PDB entry 3HR2 | fiber diffraction, 5.16 A resolution (low resolution: residue-level contacts below are approximate; hydrogen-bond / salt-bridge calls are withheld) | chains A and C of the 3 polymer chains in the assembly

[Chain A (and C)]
Name: Collagen alpha-1(I) chain
From: Rattus norvegicus
Notes: chain C of this document is another copy of the same molecule, construct and numbering; everything in this record applies to it too
UniProt: P02454 (CO1A1_RAT); residues 1-1056 here correspond to UniProt positions 152-1207 (UniProt number = residue number + 151)
Amino-acid sequence (1056 residues; numbered 1 to 1056; the number before each row is that of its first residue):
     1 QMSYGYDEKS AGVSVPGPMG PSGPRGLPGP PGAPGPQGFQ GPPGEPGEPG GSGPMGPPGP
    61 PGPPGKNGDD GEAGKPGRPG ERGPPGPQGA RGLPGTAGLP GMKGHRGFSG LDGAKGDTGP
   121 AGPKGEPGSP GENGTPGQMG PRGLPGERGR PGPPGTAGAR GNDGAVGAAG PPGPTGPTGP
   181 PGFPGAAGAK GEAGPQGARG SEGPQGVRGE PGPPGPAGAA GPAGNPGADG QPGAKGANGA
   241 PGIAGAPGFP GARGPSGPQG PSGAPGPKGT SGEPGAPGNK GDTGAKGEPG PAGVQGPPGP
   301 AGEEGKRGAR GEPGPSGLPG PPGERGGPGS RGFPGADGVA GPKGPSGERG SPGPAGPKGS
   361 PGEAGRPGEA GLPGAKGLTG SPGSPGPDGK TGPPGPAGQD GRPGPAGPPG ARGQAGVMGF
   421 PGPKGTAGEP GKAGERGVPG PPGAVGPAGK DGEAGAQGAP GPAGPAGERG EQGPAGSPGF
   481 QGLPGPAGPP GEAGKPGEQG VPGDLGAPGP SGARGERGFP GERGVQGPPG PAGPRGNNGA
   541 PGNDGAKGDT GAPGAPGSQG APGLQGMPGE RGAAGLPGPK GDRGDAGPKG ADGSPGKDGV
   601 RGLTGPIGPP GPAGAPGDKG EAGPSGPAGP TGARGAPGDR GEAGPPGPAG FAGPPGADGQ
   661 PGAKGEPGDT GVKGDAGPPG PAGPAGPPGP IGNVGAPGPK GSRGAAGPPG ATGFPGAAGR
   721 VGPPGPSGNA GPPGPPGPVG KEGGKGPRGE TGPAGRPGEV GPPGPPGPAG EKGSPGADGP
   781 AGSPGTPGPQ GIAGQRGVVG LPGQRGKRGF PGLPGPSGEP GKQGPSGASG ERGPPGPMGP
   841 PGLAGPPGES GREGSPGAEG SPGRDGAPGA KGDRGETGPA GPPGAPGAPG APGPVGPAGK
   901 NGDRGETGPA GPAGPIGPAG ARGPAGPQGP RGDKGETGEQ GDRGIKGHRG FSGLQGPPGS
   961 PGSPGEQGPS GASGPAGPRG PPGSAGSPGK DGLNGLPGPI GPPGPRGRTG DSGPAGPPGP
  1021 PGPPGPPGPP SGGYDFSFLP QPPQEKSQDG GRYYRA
Not modelled in the structure: 1055-1056
Modified residues: P28, P31, P34, P43, P46, P49, P61, P64, P79, P85, P94, P100, P127, P130, P136, P145, P151, P154, P172, P181, P184, P211, P214, P226, P232, P241, P247, P250, P265, P274, P277, P289, P298, P313, P319, P322, P328, P334, P352, P361, P367, P373, P382, P385, P394, P403, P409, P421, P430, P439, P442, P460, P478, P484, P490, P496, P502, P508, P520, P529, P541, P553, P556, P562, P568, P577, P610, P616, P637, P646, P655, P661, P667, P679, P688, P697, P709, P715, P724, P733, P736, P757, P763, P766, P775, P784, P802, P811, P814, P820, P835, P841, P847, P856, P862, P868, P883, P886, P889, P958, P961, P964, P982, P988, P997, P1002, P1003, P1018, P1021, P1024, P1027 (4-hydroxyproline; HYP); K103, K700, K934, K946 (5-hydroxylysine; LYZ)
UniProt features mapped onto this chain:
  - region: Q1 to P16 (Nonhelical region (N-terminal)), G1025 to D1035 (Major antigenic determinant (of neutral salt-extracted rat skin collagen)), S1031 to A1056 (Nonhelical region (C-terminal))
  - motif (Cell attachment site): R583 to D585, R931 to D933
  - modified residue: Q1 (Pyrrolidone carboxylic acid), K9 (Allysine), S10 (Phosphoserine), P28 (4-hydroxyproline), P31 (4-hydroxyproline), P34 (4-hydroxyproline), P43 (4-hydroxyproline), P46 (4-hydroxyproline), P49 (4-hydroxyproline), P64 (4-hydroxyproline), P79 (4-hydroxyproline), P85 (4-hydroxyproline), P94 (4-hydroxyproline), P100 (4-hydroxyproline), S109 (Phosphoserine), P127 (4-hydroxyproline), P130 (4-hydroxyproline), P136 (4-hydroxyproline), P145 (4-hydroxyproline), P151 (4-hydroxyproline) and 100 more in UniProt

[Chain A / chain C interface]
Residue-residue contacts (172; chain A residue first):
  G29(A) with G26(C)
  G32(A) with G29(C)
  P34(A) with G32(C)
  P36(A) with P34(C)
  Q37(A) with G35(C)
  G53(A) with G51(C)
  M55(A) with G53(C)
  G59(A) with P58(C)
  G77(A) with G74(C)
  G98(A) with A97(C)
  P100(A) with G98(C)
  S109(A) with G107(C)
  G110(A) with G107(C); F108(C)
  G119(A) with T118(C)
  P130(A) with G128(C)
  N133(A) with G131(C)
  G137(A) with G134(C)
  G140(A) with P136(C)
  R142(A) with M139(C)
  G149(A) with P145(C)
  G152(A) with G149(C)
  P154(A) with G152(C)
  G158(A) with G155(C)
  G164(A) with D163(C)
  G167(A) with V166(C)
  G173(A) with P172(C)
  G176(A) with T175(C)
  G182(A) with P181(C)
  G185(A) with P184(C)
  A186(A) with P184(C)
  G188(A) with A187(C)
  G191(A) with K190(C)
  G194(A) with A193(C)
  G197(A) with Q196(C)
  G209(A) with R208(C)
  G218(A) with A217(C)
  G224(A) with A223(C)
  G233(A) with P232(C)
  N238(A) with K235(C)
  P241(A) with G239(C)
  G242(A) with G239(C); P241(C)
  G245(A) with I243(C)
  G251(A) with G248(C); F249(C)
  A252(A) with P250(C)
  R253(A) with G251(C)
  G254(A) with A252(C)
  G260(A) with G257(C)
  K268(A) with G266(C)
  G269(A) with K268(C)
  D282(A) with G281(C)
  T283(A) with G281(C)
  G293(A) with G290(C)
  Q295(A) with G293(C)
  G302(A) with G299(C)
  G311(A) with G308(C)
  G314(A) with G311(C)
  P322(A) with G320(C)
  R325(A) with G323(C)
  G329(A) with G326(C)
  P334(A) with G332(C)
  G335(A) with P334(C)
  G344(A) with G341(C)
  P345(A) with K343(C)
  G347(A) with S346(C)
  G353(A) with P352(C)
  P354(A) with P352(C)
  G365(A) with A364(C)
  G374(A) with L372(C); P373(C)
  A375(A) with P373(C)
  G389(A) with G386(C)
  G392(A) with D388(C); G389(C)
  G401(A) with G398(C)
  A415(A) with G413(C)
  G416(A) with Q414(C); A415(C)
  G419(A) with M418(C)
  P421(A) with G419(C)
  G422(A) with P421(C)
  G440(A) with P439(C)
  G443(A) with G440(C)
  G455(A) with G452(C)
  G458(A) with A454(C)
  G461(A) with G458(C)
  A463(A) with P460(C)
  G464(A) with P460(C)
  A466(A) with A463(C)
  G476(A) with G473(C)
  G482(A) with Q481(C)
  Q499(A) with G497(C)
  G515(A) with G512(C)
  G521(A) with F519(C)
  G527(A) with G524(C)
  G530(A) with G527(C)
  G533(A) with G530(C)
  G554(A) with G551(C)
  Q565(A) with G563(C)
  G569(A) with P568(C)
  G575(A) with G572(C)
  P577(A) with G575(C)
  G578(A) with G575(C); L576(C); P577(C)
  D585(A) with R583(C)
  G593(A) with G590(C)
  G599(A) with G596(C); K597(C)
  G611(A) with G608(C)
  G614(A) with G611(C)
  K619(A) with G617(C)
  G620(A) with D618(C)
  G638(A) with A636(C)
  G653(A) with A649(C); G650(C)
  G656(A) with A652(C)
  G659(A) with P655(C)
  G662(A) with G659(C)
  G665(A) with P661(C)
  G686(A) with A685(C)
  G695(A) with V694(C)
  S702(A) with K700(C)
  G704(A) with R703(C)
  G707(A) with A706(C)
  G713(A) with G710(C); A711(C)
  R748(A) with G746(C)
  G761(A) with G758(C); E759(C)
  G764(A) with V760(C); G761(C)
  G770(A) with G767(C)
  K772(A) with G770(C)
  G773(A) with G770(C)
  G812(A) with G809(C); F810(C)
  S826(A) with G824(C)
  G857(A) with G854(C)
  G860(A) with G857(C)
  P862(A) with G860(C)
  G866(A) with P862(C); G863(C)
  G872(A) with G869(C)
  G875(A) with G872(C)
  G878(A) with R874(C)
  G881(A) with A880(C)
  G893(A) with P889(C)
  G908(A) with G905(C)
  G914(A) with A910(C)
  G920(A) with G917(C)
  G923(A) with A919(C); G920(C)
  G932(A) with G929(C)
  G935(A) with R931(C)
  G941(A) with Q940(C)
  D942(A) with Q940(C)
  G947(A) with G944(C)
  G962(A) with P958(C); G959(C)
  Q967(A) with G965(C)
  G977(A) with G974(C)
  R979(A) with G977(C)
  K990(A) with P988(C)
  G992(A) with D991(C)
  G1001(A) with G998(C)
  G1013(A) with G1010(C)
  P1018(A) with G1016(C)
  G1019(A) with G1016(C)
  P1020(A) with P1018(C)
Interface residues without a listed pair, chain A (318 interface residues in all): S14, M19, R25, G26, P28, G35, G38, E45, G50, G56, P58, G65, K66, D69, G74, G80, G95, T96, G101, M102, K103, G107, F108, G125, G131, G134, G143, P145, P151, T156, G161, A168, P172, G203, G212, G221, A234, G236, I243, A244, G248, P250, P261, G263, G266, G284, G296, G299, A301, G308, E312, G320, G323, E324, S330, A336, G341, P342, S346, E348, A355, G362, G368, G398, D400, G407, Q414, F420, G428, E429, G431, P441, V445, G446, A454, Q472, G473, S477, F480, Q481, P502, G509, A513, R514, E516, G518, P534, G539, N543, D544, G545, A546, P553, A555, G557, G566, E570, A574, P579, K580, G584, A586, G587, G596, V600, G608, P610, G629, D639, G650, A663, G692, G710, A711, F714, G722, G725, P726, G728, G731, G740, P763, E771, P780, P789, G803, L813, G830, G836, P837, G845, G848, E849, G854, G863, G869, P879, A880, G896, G899, G905, P909, A910, G911, G917, R922, R943, I945, Q955, S960, P961, G965, G968, D991, L993, G995, G998, P999, P1002, P1003, G1007, G1010, P1021
Interface residues without a listed pair, chain C (335 interface residues in all): G12, P16, G23, R25, Q37, P43, P49, M55, G56, G62, P64, N67, G71, P79, G92, L93, P94, L99, P100, G101, G104, H105, R106, A121, P130, G137, G140, R142, R150, P154, A157, G158, R160, G170, G182, G185, G188, E202, P211, A220, A234, G236, A240, G242, A244, G245, P247, Q259, G260, G263, D282, T283, G296, P300, G305, R310, E312, G317, P321, P322, R325, G327, P328, F333, G338, A340, G344, G353, P361, G362, P367, P385, P394, G395, Q399, A406, G428, P442, V445, D451, E453, G461, G470, E471, Q472, A475, P478, Q499, G506, S511, A513, R514, G515, G518, P520, A532, G536, P541, G542, D544, T550, P553, G554, A555, P556, L564, A573, G578, A586, K589, D592, G605, G626, G635, P637, G647, I691, G707, P709, T712, G719, G722, P724, G725, G728, G737, A769, E771, D778, P787, G800, L801, P811, G827, G833, P835, G842, G845, P847, G851, P856, D865, G866, T877, G878, G890, P892, G893, G896, N901, T907, G908, G914, I916, G932, E939, R943, S952, P961, E966, G989, G992, G995, L996, P997, I1000, G1001, P1003, R1006, G1007, R1008, T1009, D1011, G1019

[In short]
318 residues of chain A face 335 of chain C across their interface.
Chain A and chain C are both Collagen alpha-1(I) chain (Rattus norvegicus); the structure, Low resolution,
molecular envelope structure of type I collagen in situ, was determined by fiber diffraction together with
3HQV from the same study.
